PDB entry 4K3X | X-ray diffraction, 2.15 A resolution | chains A and B of the 6 polymer chains in the assembly

Chain A:
Protein: Hemagglutinin HA1
From: Influenza A virus
Sequence (329 residues; numbered 7 to 329 plus 8 insertion-coded residues; 2 numbers in that range are skipped by the numbering (no residue carries them; nothing is unmodelled there); the number before each row is that of its first residue; a row labelled like 125A-125B holds insertion residues (125A, then the next letters in order)):
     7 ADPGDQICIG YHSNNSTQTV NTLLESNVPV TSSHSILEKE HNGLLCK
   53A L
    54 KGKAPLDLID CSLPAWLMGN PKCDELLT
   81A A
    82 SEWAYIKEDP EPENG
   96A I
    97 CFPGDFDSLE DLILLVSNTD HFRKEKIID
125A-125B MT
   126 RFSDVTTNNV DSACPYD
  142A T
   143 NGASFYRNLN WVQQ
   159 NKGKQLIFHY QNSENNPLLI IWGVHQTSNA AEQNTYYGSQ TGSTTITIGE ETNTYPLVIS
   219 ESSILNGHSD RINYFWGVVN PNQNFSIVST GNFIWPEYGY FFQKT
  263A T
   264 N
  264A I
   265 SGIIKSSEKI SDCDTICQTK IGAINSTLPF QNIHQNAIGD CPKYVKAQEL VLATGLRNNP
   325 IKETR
Disordered / not traced: 7-10, 327-329
Disulfide bonds: Cys52-Cys277, Cys64-Cys76, Cys97-Cys139, Cys281-Cys305
Covalent attachments: N-acetylglucosamine (NAG) linked to Asn21, Asn289; glycan linked to Asn242, Asn264
Residues lining bound ligands:
  - 1-ethoxy-2-(2-ethoxyethoxy)ethane (P4G), molecule 1: Ser38, His40, Thr318
  - 1-ethoxy-2-(2-ethoxyethoxy)ethane (P4G), molecule 2: Asp103, Ile206, Asn211, Tyr213, Trp234, Gly235, Val236
From the paper describing this entry:
  - specificity-determining residues: Tyr194, Asp228
  - specificity-determining residues: Asp136 (proposed by the authors, not directly observed)
  - post-translational modification sites: Asn21, Asn242, Asn264, Asn289

Chain B:
Protein: Hemagglutinin HA2
From: Influenza A virus
Sequence (181 residues; each row starts with the number of its first residue):
     1 GLFGAIAGFI EGGWQGLIDG WYGYHHQNSE GSGYAADKEA TQKAVDAITT KVNNIIDKMN
    61 TQFESTAKEF NKIEMRIKHL SDRVDDGFLD VWSYNAELLV LLENERTLDF HDANVNNLYQ
   121 KVKVQLKDNA IDMGNGCFKI LHKCNNTCMD DIKNGTYNYY EYRKESHLEK QKIDSGRLVP
   181 R
Disordered / not traced: 1-5, 176-181
Disulfide bonds: Cys144-Cys148
Covalent attachments: N-acetylglucosamine (NAG) linked to Asn145
Residues lining bound ligands:
  - 1-ethoxy-2-(2-ethoxyethoxy)ethane (P4G), molecule 1: Ile18, Gly20, Trp21, Val45
  - 1-ethoxy-2-(2-ethoxyethoxy)ethane (P4G), molecule 2: Trp21, Ile48, Thr49, Val52
  - 1-ethoxy-2-(2-ethoxyethoxy)ethane (P4G), molecule 3: Asp109, Asp112, Ala113
  - 1-ethoxy-2-(2-ethoxyethoxy)ethane (P4G), molecule 4: Asn116, Asn117, Gln120
From the paper describing this entry:
  - post-translational modification sites: Asn145, Asn154

How chain A and chain B interact:
Residue-residue contacts - 134 pairs, chain A then chain B:
  Asp11(A) with Gln27(B); Asn28(B); Ser29(B); Phe138(B); Lys139(B); Ile140(B), hydrogen bond (backbone-backbone); His142(B); Lys143(B); Cys144(B), hydrogen bond (side chain-backbone)
  Gln12(A) with Ile6(B); His26(B); Gln27(B), hydrogen bond (backbone-backbone); Met133(B); Phe138(B); Met149(B)
  Ile13(A) with His25(B); Cys137(B); Phe138(B), hydrogen bond (backbone-backbone)
  Cys14(A) with Ile6(B); Trp14(B); Gly23(B); Tyr24(B); His25(B), hydrogen bond (backbone-backbone); Gly136(B); Cys137(B), disulfide
  Ile15(A) with Gly8(B); Phe9(B), hydrogen bond (backbone-backbone); Trp14(B); Gly23(B); Tyr24(B), hydrophobic; Val115(B); Leu118(B), hydrophobic; Val122(B), hydrophobic; Gly136(B), hydrogen bond (backbone-backbone)
  Gly16(A) with Trp14(B); Tyr22(B); Gly23(B), hydrogen bond (backbone-backbone)
  Tyr17(A) with Phe9(B), hydrophobic; Gly12(B); Gly13(B), hydrogen bond (side chain-backbone); Trp14(B), hydrogen bond (backbone-backbone); Leu17(B); Trp21(B)
  His18(A) with Trp14(B); Leu17(B), hydrogen bond (side chain-backbone); Gly20(B); Trp21(B), hydrogen bond (backbone-backbone)
  Ser19(A) with Gly13(B); Trp14(B), hydrogen bond (backbone-backbone); Gln15(B)
  Asn20(A) with Gln15(B)
  Asn21(A) with Gln15(B)
  Val26(A) with Asn104(B)
  Asn27(A) with Leu101(B); Asn104(B), hydrogen bond (backbone-side chain)
  Thr28(A) with Leu101(B); Asn104(B); Glu105(B)
  Leu29(A) with Leu101(B), hydrogen bond (backbone-backbone); Glu105(B)
  Leu30(A) with Glu105(B)
  His40(A) with Val52(B); Ile56(B)
  Ile42(A) with Val100(B), hydrophobic
  Glu106(A) with Glu69(B); Phe70(B); Asn71(B)
  Ile109(A) with Glu69(B)
  Leu110(A) with Ala67(B), hydrophobic
  Asn264(A) with Phe63(B)
  Ile264A(A) with Phe63(B); Ser65(B)
  Ser265(A) with Ser65(B), hydrogen bond (backbone-side chain); Thr66(B), hydrogen bond (backbone-backbone); Ala67(B), hydrogen bond (backbone-backbone)
  Gly266(A) with Thr66(B)
  Ile267(A) with Thr66(B)
  Thr291(A) with Ile56(B)
  Pro293(A) with Ile56(B); Met59(B)
  Phe294(A) with Met59(B), hydrophobic; Trp92(B), hydrophobic; Ala96(B), hydrophobic
  Gln299(A) with Asp85(B)
  Asn300(A) with Thr66(B); Lys68(B), hydrogen bond
  Ala301(A) with Glu64(B); Ser65(B); Thr66(B), hydrogen bond (backbone-backbone)
  Ile302(A) with Glu64(B); Thr66(B)
  Gly303(A) with Phe63(B); Glu64(B), hydrogen bond (backbone-backbone)
  Asp304(A) with Thr61(B), hydrogen bond
  Cys305(A) with Thr61(B)
  Lys307(A) with Met59(B); Thr61(B); Trp92(B)
  Tyr308(A) with Leu89(B), hydrophobic
  Val309(A) with Leu89(B), hydrophobic; Trp92(B); Ser93(B)
  Lys310(A) with Leu89(B); Asp90(B), salt bridge; Ser93(B), hydrogen bond (backbone-side chain)
  Ala311(A) with Glu97(B)
  Leu314(A) with Ala96(B), hydrophobic
  Val315(A) with Val100(B); Asn104(B), hydrogen bond (backbone-side chain)
  Leu316(A) with Ile55(B), hydrophobic; Val100(B), hydrophobic; Asn104(B)
  Ala317(A) with Asn104(B), hydrogen bond (backbone-side chain); Thr107(B)
  Thr318(A) with Trp21(B); Ile48(B); Thr107(B); His111(B), hydrogen bond (backbone-side chain)
  Gly319(A) with Leu108(B); His111(B), hydrogen bond (backbone-side chain)
  Leu320(A) with Trp21(B); Tyr22(B), hydrophobic; His111(B)
  Arg321(A) with Leu108(B)
  Asn323(A) with Gly12(B); Gly13(B), hydrogen bond (backbone-backbone)
  Pro324(A) with Gly13(B); Gln15(B)
  Ile325(A) with Ala7(B); Gly8(B); Glu11(B); Gly12(B); Gly13(B), hydrogen bond (backbone-backbone); Trp14(B)
Interface residues without a listed pair, chain A (58 interface residues in all): Val34, Val36, Leu53A, Ile268, Leu292, Glu313
Interface residues without a listed pair, chain B (69 interface residues in all): Gln62, Leu102, Glu103, Tyr119, Leu126, Ile152, Lys153
Cross-chain cystine bridges: Cys14(A)-Cys137(B)

In short:
The interface between chain A and chain B involves 58 residues on one side and 69 on the other, with 1
disulfide bond, 29 hydrogen bonds and 1 salt bridge. Polar contacts include Lys310(A)-Asp90(B),
Asp11(A)-Cys144(B) and Tyr17(A)-Gly13(B). From the paper: specificity determinants Tyr194(A), Asp228(A) and
Asp136(A); modification sites Asn21(A), Asn242(A) and Asn145(B) among others.
Chain A is Hemagglutinin HA1 and chain B is Hemagglutinin HA2, both from Influenza A virus; the structure,
Crystal structure of a subtype H18 hemagglutinin homologue from A/flat-faced bat/Peru/033/2010 (H18N11), was
determined by X-ray diffraction, deposited together with 4K3Y, 4MC5 and 4MC7.
